4FC3 - chains A and B of the 3 polymer chains in the assembly; structure by X-ray diffraction, 2.26 A resolution.

# Chain A
Protein: Hemoglobin subunit alpha
Organism: Homo sapiens
UniProt: P69905 (HBA_HUMAN); residues 1-141 here correspond to UniProt positions 2-142 (UniProt number = residue number + 1)
Sequence (141 residues; row label = number of the first residue in the row):
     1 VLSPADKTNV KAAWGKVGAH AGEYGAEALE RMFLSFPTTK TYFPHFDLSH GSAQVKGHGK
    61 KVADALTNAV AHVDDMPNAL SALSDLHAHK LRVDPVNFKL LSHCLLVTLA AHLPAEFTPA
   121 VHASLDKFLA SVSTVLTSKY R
Disordered / not traced: 141
Swiss-Prot annotation at these positions:
  - binding site (O2): His58
  - binding site (heme b): His87
  - site: Thr8, Asn9 (Microbial infection: Cleavage), Lys11 (Not glycated), Ala13, Trp14 (Microbial infection: Cleavage), Tyr24, Gly25 (Microbial infection: Cleavage), Leu29, Glu30 (Microbial infection: Cleavage), His45, Phe46 (Microbial infection: Cleavage), Asp47, Leu48 (Microbial infection: Cleavage), Ser52, Ala53 (Microbial infection: Cleavage), Val55, Lys56 (Microbial infection: Cleavage), Lys56 (Not glycated), Gly59, Lys60 (Microbial infection: Cleavage), Lys60 (Not glycated), Lys90 (Not glycated), Leu91, Arg92 (Microbial infection: Cleavage), Lys99 (Not glycated), Leu106, Val107 (Microbial infection: Cleavage), Thr108, Leu109 (Microbial infection: Cleavage), Val121, His122 (Microbial infection: Cleavage), Ser133, Thr134 (Microbial infection: Cleavage)
  - modified residue: Ser3 (Phosphoserine), Lys7 (N6-succinyllysine), Thr8 (Phosphothreonine), Lys11 (N6-succinyllysine), Lys16 (N6-acetyllysine), Tyr24 (Phosphotyrosine), Ser35 (Phosphoserine), Lys40 (N6-succinyllysine), Ser49 (Phosphoserine), Ser102 (Phosphoserine), Thr108 (Phosphothreonine), Ser124 (Phosphoserine), Ser131 (Phosphoserine), Thr134 (Phosphothreonine), Thr137 (Phosphothreonine), Ser138 (Phosphoserine)
  - glycosylation (N-linked (Glc) (glycation) lysine): Lys7, Lys16, Lys40, Lys61
Ion coordination: heme Fe near His87 (its only coordinating residue here)
Residues lining bound ligands: heme (HEM): Met32, Thr39, Tyr42, Phe43, His45, Phe46, His58, Lys61, Val62, Ala65, Leu66, Leu83, Leu86, His87, Leu91, Val93, Asn97, Phe98, Leu101, Leu136

# Chain B
Protein: Hemoglobin subunit beta
Organism: Homo sapiens
UniProt: P68871 (HBB_HUMAN); residues 1-146 here correspond to UniProt positions 2-147 (UniProt number = residue number + 1)
Sequence (146 residues; each row starts with the number of its first residue):
     1 VHLTPEEKSA VTALWGKVNV DEVGGEALGR LLVVYPWTQR FFESFGDLST PDAVMGNPKV
    61 KAHGKKVLGA FSDGLAHLDN LKGTFATLSE LHCDKLHVDP ENFRLLGNVL VCVLAHHFGK
   121 EFTPPVQAAY QKVVAGVANA LAHKYH
Disordered / not traced: 144-146
Swiss-Prot annotation at these positions:
  - binding site ((2R)-2,3-bisphosphoglycerate): Val1, His2, Lys82, His143
  - binding site (heme b): His63, His92
  - site: Glu7, Lys8 (Microbial infection: Cleavage), Gly25, Glu26 (Microbial infection: Cleavage), Gly29, Arg30 (Microbial infection: Cleavage), Tyr35, Pro36 (Microbial infection: Cleavage), Trp37, Thr38 (Microbial infection: Cleavage), Phe45, Gly46 (Microbial infection: Cleavage), Asp52, Ala53 (Microbial infection: Cleavage), Gly56, Asn57 (Microbial infection: Cleavage), Lys59 (Not glycated), Phe71, Ser72 (Microbial infection: Cleavage), Gly74, Leu75 (Microbial infection: Cleavage), Lys82 (Not glycated), Thr84, Phe85 (Microbial infection: Cleavage), His92, Cys93 (Microbial infection: Cleavage), Lys95 (Not glycated), Arg104, Leu105 (Microbial infection: Cleavage), Leu110, Val111 (Microbial infection: Cleavage), Gly119, Lys120 (Microbial infection: Cleavage), Phe122, Thr123 (Microbial infection: Cleavage), Ala128, Ala129 (Microbial infection: Cleavage) and 2 more in UniProt
  - modified residue: Val1 (N-acetylvaline), Ser9 (Phosphoserine), Thr12 (Phosphothreonine), Ser44 (Phosphoserine), Thr50 (Phosphothreonine), Lys59 (N6-acetyllysine), Lys82 (N6-acetyllysine), Thr87 (Phosphothreonine), Cys93 (S-nitrosocysteine), Lys144 (N6-acetyllysine)
  - glycosylation: Val1 (N-linked (Glc) (glycation) valine), Lys8 (N-linked (Glc) (glycation) lysine), Lys17 (N-linked (Glc) (glycation) lysine), Lys66 (N-linked (Glc) (glycation) lysine), Lys120 (N-linked (Glc) (glycation) lysine), Lys144 (N-linked (Glc) (glycation) lysine)
Ion coordination: heme Fe near His92 (its only coordinating residue here)
Residues lining bound ligands: heme (HEM): Leu31, Thr38, Phe41, Phe42, Phe45, His63, Lys66, Val67, Ala70, Phe71, Phe85, Leu88, Leu91, His92, Leu96, Val98, Asn102, Phe103, Leu106, Val137, Leu141
Reported in the primary citation:
  - specificity-determining residues: Ala10, Thr12 (proposed by the authors, not directly observed)

# How chain A and chain B interact
Residue-residue contacts (37):
  Arg31(A) - Phe122(B)  hydrogen bond (side chain-backbone)
  Arg31(A) - Thr123(B)
  Arg31(A) - Pro124(B)
  Arg31(A) - Gln127(B)  hydrogen bond
  Leu34(A) - Pro124(B)  hydrophobic
  Leu34(A) - Pro125(B)
  Leu34(A) - Ala128(B)
  Ser35(A) - Gln127(B)
  Ser35(A) - Ala128(B)
  Ser35(A) - Gln131(B)
  Phe36(A) - Gln131(B)
  Leu100(A) - Arg104(B)
  His103(A) - Asn108(B)
  His103(A) - Val111(B)
  His103(A) - Gln127(B)
  His103(A) - Gln131(B)  hydrogen bond
  Val107(A) - Val111(B)  hydrophobic
  Val107(A) - Ala115(B)
  Val107(A) - Gln127(B)
  Ala110(A) - Cys112(B)
  Ala110(A) - Ala115(B)
  Ala110(A) - His116(B)
  Ala111(A) - Ala115(B)
  Ala111(A) - Gly119(B)
  Pro114(A) - His116(B)  hydrogen bond (backbone-side chain)
  Phe117(A) - Arg30(B)  hydrogen bond (backbone-side chain)
  Phe117(A) - His116(B)  hydrogen bond (backbone-side chain)
  Thr118(A) - Arg30(B)  hydrogen bond (backbone-side chain)
  Pro119(A) - Arg30(B)
  Pro119(A) - Met55(B)  hydrophobic
  His122(A) - Arg30(B)  hydrogen bond
  His122(A) - Val34(B)
  His122(A) - Cys112(B)
  Ala123(A) - Val33(B)
  Ala123(A) - Val34(B)
  Asp126(A) - Val34(B)
  Asp126(A) - Tyr35(B)  hydrogen bond
Other interface residues (no listed pair), chain A (20 interface residues in all): Val96, Cys104, Leu106, Ala120
Other interface residues (no listed pair), chain B (21 interface residues in all): Pro51, Lys120

# Overview
20 residues of chain A face 21 of chain B across their interface; the contacts include 9 hydrogen bonds. Polar
contacts include Arg31(A)-Phe122(B), Arg31(A)-Gln127(B) and His103(A)-Gln131(B). Bound to chain A: heme. Bound
to chain B: heme. From the paper: specificity determinants Ala10(B) and Thr12(B).
Chain A is Hemoglobin subunit alpha and chain B is Hemoglobin subunit beta, both from Homo sapiens; the
structure, Crystal Structure of Human Methaemoglobin Complexed with the Second NEAT Domain of IsdH from
Staphylococcus aureus, was determined by X-ray diffraction (same publication as 4IJ2).
